6BIY - chains A and B of the 3 polymer chains in the assembly; structure by X-ray diffraction, 2.05 A resolution.

[Chain A]
Molecule: HLA class II histocompatibility antigen, DR alpha chain
Organism: Homo sapiens
UniProt: P01903 (DRA_HUMAN); residues 1-181 here correspond to UniProt positions 26-206 (UniProt number = residue number + 25)
Sequence (189 residues; each row starts with the number of its first residue):
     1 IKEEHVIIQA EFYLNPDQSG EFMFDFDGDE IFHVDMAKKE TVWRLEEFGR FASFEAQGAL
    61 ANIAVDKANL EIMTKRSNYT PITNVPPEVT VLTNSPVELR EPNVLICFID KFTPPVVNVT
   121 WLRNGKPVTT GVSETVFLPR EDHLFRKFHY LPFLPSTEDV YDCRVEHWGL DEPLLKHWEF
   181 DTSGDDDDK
Not modelled in the structure: 1-3, 182-189
Construct notes: expression tag (182-189)
UniProt features mapped onto this chain:
  - region: Glu179 to Asp181 (Connecting peptide)
  - site: Gln9 (Self- and pathogen-derived peptide antigen), Gly49 (Self-peptide antigen), Phe51 (Self- and pathogen-derived peptide antigen), Ala52 (Self-peptide antigen), Ser53 (Self- and pathogen-derived peptide antigen), Glu55 (Pathogen-derived peptide antigen), Asn62 (Self- and pathogen-derived peptide antigen), Asn69 (Pathogen-derived peptide antigen), Arg76 (Self- and pathogen-derived peptide antigen)
  - glycosylation (N-linked (GlcNAc...) asparagine): Asn78, Asn118
Disulfide bonds: Cys107-Cys163
Covalent attachments: N-acetylglucosamine (NAG) linked to Asn78, Asn118

[Chain B]
Molecule: HLA class II DR-beta (HLA-DR B)
Organism: Homo sapiens
UniProt: Q29890 (Q29890_HUMAN); residues 1-190 here correspond to UniProt positions 30-219 (UniProt number = residue number + 29)
Sequence (200 residues; each row starts with the number of its first residue; numbers below 1 keep their minus sign (Gly-1 is residue -1)):
    -1 GSGDTRPRFL EQVKHECHFF NGTERVRFLD RYFYHQEEYV RFDSDVGEYR AVTELGRPDA
    59 EYWNSQKDLL EQRRAAVDTY CRHNYGVVES FTVQRRVYPE VTVYPAKTQP LQHHNLLVCS
   119 VNGFYPGSIE VRWFRNGQEE KTGVVSTGLI QNGDWTFQTL VMLETVPRSG EVYTCQVEHP
   179 SLTSPLTVEW RATGGDDDDK
Not modelled in the structure: -1 to 1, 191-198
Construct notes: expression tag (-1 to 0, 191-198)
Disulfide bonds: Cys15-Cys79, Cys117-Cys173
Small-molecule neighbours: B3P (2-[3-(2-hydroxy-1,1-dihydroxymethyl-ethylamino)-propylamino]-2-hydroxymethyl-propane-1,3-diol): Ser42, Asp43, Val75
Reported in the primary citation:
  - contacts within the chain: Asp28-Arg71 (salt bridge)
  - specificity-determining residues: Val86 (proposed by the authors, not directly observed)

[How chain A and chain B interact]
Contacting residue pairs (120):
  Glu4(A) with Phe17(B)
  His5(A) with Cys15(B); His16(B); Phe17(B), hydrogen bond (backbone-backbone); Val91(B)
  Val6(A) with Cys15(B); His16(B)
  Ile7(A) with His13(B); Glu14(B); Cys15(B), hydrogen bond (backbone-backbone); Phe17(B), hydrophobic; Val86(B), hydrophobic
  Ile8(A) with Lys12(B); His13(B); Glu14(B)
  Gln9(A) with Val11(B); Lys12(B); His13(B), hydrogen bond (backbone-backbone); Tyr78(B), hydrogen bond
  Ala10(A) with Val11(B)
  Glu11(A) with Gln10(B); Val11(B), hydrogen bond (backbone-backbone); His13(B), salt bridge
  Phe12(A) with Leu8(B), hydrophobic; Glu9(B)
  Tyr13(A) with Phe7(B); Leu8(B); Glu9(B), hydrogen bond (backbone-backbone)
  Leu14(A) with Arg6(B); Phe7(B)
  Asn15(A) with Arg6(B); Phe7(B), hydrogen bond (backbone-backbone)
  Pro16(A) with Arg4(B); Pro5(B); Arg6(B)
  Asp17(A) with Arg6(B), salt bridge
  Phe24(A) with Tyr78(B); Asn82(B)
  Phe26(A) with Thr90(B); Val91(B); Tyr123(B); Trp153(B), hydrophobic
  Gly28(A) with Gln149(B), hydrogen bond (backbone-side chain)
  Asp29(A) with Tyr123(B); Trp153(B)
  Glu30(A) with Trp153(B), hydrogen bond (backbone-side chain)
  Ile31(A) with Trp153(B), hydrophobic
  Arg44(A) with Gly151(B), hydrogen bond (side chain-backbone); Asp152(B); Trp153(B)
  Leu45(A) with Arg93(B); Asp152(B); Trp153(B), hydrophobic
  Glu47(A) with Arg93(B), salt bridge
  Phe48(A) with Phe89(B), hydrophobic; Trp153(B)
  Phe51(A) with Phe89(B), hydrophobic
  Ala52(A) with Val85(B), hydrophobic
  Asp66(A) with Glu9(B); Val11(B)
  Asn69(A) with Glu9(B)
  Leu70(A) with Phe7(B); Leu8(B); Glu9(B); Tyr32(B), hydrophobic
  Met73(A) with Glu9(B); Tyr32(B), hydrophobic; Tyr37(B); Leu53(B), hydrophobic; Asp57(B)
  Thr74(A) with Phe7(B); Tyr32(B)
  Arg76(A) with Leu53(B), hydrogen bond (side chain-backbone); Pro56(B); Asp57(B), salt bridge
  Ser77(A) with Tyr32(B), hydrogen bond
  Tyr79(A) with Phe7(B)
  Thr80(A) with Phe7(B); Tyr32(B), hydrogen bond (backbone-side chain); His33(B), hydrogen bond (backbone-side chain)
  Pro81(A) with Pro5(B), hydrophobic; Arg6(B); Phe7(B), hydrophobic; His33(B), hydrogen bond (backbone-side chain)
  Ile82(A) with Arg6(B), hydrogen bond (backbone-backbone); Leu8(B), hydrophobic; His33(B), hydrogen bond (backbone-side chain); Gln34(B)
  Leu92(A) with Ile148(B), hydrophobic; Gln156(B)
  Thr93(A) with Gln156(B)
  Asn94(A) with Asn120(B), hydrogen bond (backbone-side chain); Gln156(B)
  Ser95(A) with Asn120(B)
  Pro96(A) with Thr100(B); Ser118(B); Asn120(B)
  Ile106(A) with Asn150(B)
  Thr113(A) with Leu8(B); Gln34(B)
  Pro139(A) with Lys12(B)
  Arg140(A) with Lys12(B), hydrogen bond (backbone-side chain)
  Asp142(A) with Gln34(B)
  His143(A) with Gln10(B), hydrogen bond (backbone-side chain); Lys12(B), hydrogen bond; Arg29(B); Phe31(B); Gln34(B)
  Leu144(A) with Gln34(B)
  Phe145(A) with Leu8(B), hydrophobic; Gln10(B)
  Arg146(A) with Gln149(B), hydrogen bond
  Phe148(A) with Gln149(B); Asn150(B); Gly151(B)
  Tyr150(A) with Asn150(B), hydrogen bond (side chain-backbone); Gly151(B); Asp152(B)
  Trp168(A) with Asp2(B); Arg6(B)
Other interface residues (no listed pair), chain A (60 interface residues in all): Asp27, Asn62, Val85, Pro114, Pro115, Thr135
Other interface residues (no listed pair), chain B (48 interface residues in all): Tyr30, Gly54, Tyr83, Tyr102, Phe155

[In short]
60 residues of chain A and 48 residues of chain B are in contact, with 23 hydrogen bonds and 4 salt bridges.
Among the polar pairs are Glu11(A)-His13(B), Asp17(A)-Arg6(B) and Glu47(A)-Arg93(B). Bound to chain B:
compound B3P. From the paper: the specificity determinant Val86(B); contacts within the chain involving
Arg71(B) and Asp28(B).
Chain A is HLA class II histocompatibility antigen, DR alpha chain and chain B is HLA class II DR-beta (HLA-DR
B), both from Homo sapiens; the structure, HLA-DRB1 in complex with Histone 2B peptide, was determined by
X-ray diffraction (same publication as 6BIJ, 6BIL, 6BIN, 6BIR, 6BIV, 6BIX and 6BIZ).
